8A1W - chains A and F of the 6 polymer chains in the assembly; structure by electron microscopy, 2.56 A resolution.

Chain A:
Name: Na(+)-translocating NADH-quinone reductase subunit A
From: Vibrio cholerae
Notes: EC 7.2.1.1
UniProt: A0A655PZA5 (A0A655PZA5_VIBCL); residues 1-446 here correspond to UniProt positions 17-462 (UniProt number = residue number + 16)
Chain sequence (468 residues; each row starts with the number of its first residue; numbers below 1 keep their minus sign (Met-21 is residue -21)):
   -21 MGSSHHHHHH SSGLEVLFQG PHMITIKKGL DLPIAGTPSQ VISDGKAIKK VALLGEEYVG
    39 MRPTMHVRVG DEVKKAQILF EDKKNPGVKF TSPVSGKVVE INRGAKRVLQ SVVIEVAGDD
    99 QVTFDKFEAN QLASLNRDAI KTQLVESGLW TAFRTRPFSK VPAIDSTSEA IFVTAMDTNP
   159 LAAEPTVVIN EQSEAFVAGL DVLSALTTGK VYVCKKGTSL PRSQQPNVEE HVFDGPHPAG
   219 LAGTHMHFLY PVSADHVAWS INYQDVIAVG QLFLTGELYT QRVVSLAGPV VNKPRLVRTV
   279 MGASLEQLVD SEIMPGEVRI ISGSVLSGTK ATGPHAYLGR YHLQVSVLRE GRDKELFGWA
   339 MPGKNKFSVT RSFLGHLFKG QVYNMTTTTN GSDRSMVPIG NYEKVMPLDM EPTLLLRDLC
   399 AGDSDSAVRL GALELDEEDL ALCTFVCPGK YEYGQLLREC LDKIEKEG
Not modelled in the structure: -21 to 0
Differences from the reference sequence: initiating methionine (-21); expression tag (-20 to 0)

Chain F:
Name: Na(+)-translocating NADH-quinone reductase subunit F
From: Vibrio cholerae
Notes: EC 7.2.1.1
UniProt: A0A085ST13 (A0A085ST13_VIBCL); residues 1-408 here = UniProt positions 1-408
Chain sequence (408 residues; each row starts with the number of its first residue):
     1 MSTIIFGVVM FTLIILALVL VILFAKSKLV PTGDITISIN GDPEKAIVTQ PGGKLLTALA
    61 GAGVFVSSAC GGGGSCGQCR VKIKSGGGDI LPTELDHISK GEAREGERLA CQVAVKADMD
   121 LELPEEIFGV KKWECTVISN DNKATFIKEL KLAIPDGESV PFRAGGYIQI EAPAHHVKYA
   181 DFDVPEKYRG DWDKFNLFRY ESKVDEPIIR AYSMANYPEE FGIIMLNVRI ATPPPNNPNV
   241 PPGQMSSYIW SLKAGDKCTI SGPFGEFFAK DTDAEMVFIG GGAGMAPMRS HIFDQLKRLK
   301 SKRKMSYWYG ARSKREMFYV EDFDGLAAEN DNFVWHCALS DPQPEDNWTG YTGFIHNVLY
   361 ENYLKDHEAP EDCEYYMCGP PMMNAAVINM LKNLGVEEEN ILLDDFGG
Not modelled in the structure: 1, 408
Metal / ion sites: 2Fe-2S cluster Fe: Cys70, Cys76, Cys79, Cys111
Residues lining bound ligands:
  - FAD (flavin-adenine dinucleotide): Gln78, Tyr167, Arg210, Ala211, Tyr212, Ser213, Asn227, Val228, Arg229, Ala231, Thr232, Pro233, Val240, Pro241, Pro242, Gly243, Gln244, Met245, Ser246, Ala283, Asp404, Phe406
  - 2Fe-2S cluster (FES): Leu56, Ser68, Ala69, Cys70, Gly71, Gly74, Ser75, Cys76, Gly77, Gln78, Cys79, Leu109, Cys111
Reported in the primary citation:
  - mutagenesis - C70A: abolished binding to 2Fe-2S cluster

How chain A and chain F interact:
Pairs across the interface - 16 pairs, chain A then chain F:
  Arg40(A) with Glu397(F), salt bridge
  Thr42(A) with Asp372(F)
  Lys61(A) with Glu371(F); Asp372(F), salt bridge
  Lys84(A) with Lys392(F); Asn393(F); Leu394(F); Gly395(F), hydrogen bond (backbone-backbone)
  Arg85(A) with Glu368(F); Pro370(F); Glu371(F), salt bridge; Leu394(F), hydrogen bond (side chain-backbone)
  Glu445(A) with Ser99(F); Lys100(F), salt bridge; Gly101(F), hydrogen bond (backbone-backbone)
  Gly446(A) with Gly101(F)
Interface residues without a listed pair, chain A (9 interface residues in all): Asp403, Lys444
Interface residues without a listed pair, chain F (14 interface residues in all): Arg104, Glu398

Summary:
The interface between chain A and chain F involves 9 residues on one side and 14 on the other, with 3 hydrogen
bonds and 4 salt bridges. Among the polar pairs are Arg40(A)-Glu397(F), Lys61(A)-Asp372(F) and
Arg85(A)-Glu371(F). Chain F binds flavin-adenine dinucleotide and 2Fe-2S cluster. The paper reports that C70A
of chain F abolishes binding to 2Fe-2S cluster.
Here chain A is Na(+)-translocating NADH-quinone reductase subunit A and chain F is Na(+)-translocating
NADH-quinone reductase subunit F, both from Vibrio cholerae. Entry 8A1W (Sodium pumping NADH-quinone
oxidoreductase with substrate Q1) was determined by electron microscopy, deposited together with 8A1T, 8A1U,
8A1V, 8A1X, 8A1Y, 8ACW and 8ACY.
